8FY0 - chains B and C of the 4 polymer chains in the assembly; structure by X-ray diffraction, 2.94 A resolution.

[Chain B]
Protein: Elongin-B
From: Homo sapiens
UniProt: Q15370 (ELOB_HUMAN); numbering as in UniProt (aligned over 1-118)
Sequence (118 residues; numbered 1 to 118; the number before each row is that of its first residue):
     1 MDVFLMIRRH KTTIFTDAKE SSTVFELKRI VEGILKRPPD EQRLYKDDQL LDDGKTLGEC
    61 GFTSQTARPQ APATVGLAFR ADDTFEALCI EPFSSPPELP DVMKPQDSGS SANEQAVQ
Unresolved in the structure: 106-118
Modified residues: Cys89 (3-sulfinoalanine; CSD)
Curated features (UniProtKB/Swiss-Prot):
  - modified residue: Met1 (N-acetylmethionine), Thr84 (Phosphothreonine), Ser108 (Phosphoserine), Ser111 (Phosphoserine)

[Chain C]
Protein: Elongin-C
From: Homo sapiens
UniProt: Q15369 (ELOC_HUMAN), isoform Q15369-2; residues 17-112 here correspond to UniProt positions 1-96 (UniProt number = residue number - 16)
Sequence (97 residues; each row starts with the number of its first residue):
    16 AMYVKLISSD GHEFIVKREH ALTSGTIKAM LSGPGQFAEN ETNEVNFREI PSHVLSKVCM
    76 YFTYKVRYTN SSTEIPEFPI APEIALELLM AANFLDC
Unresolved in the structure: 49-56
Sequence notes: expression tag (16)

[How chain B and chain C interact]
Residue-residue contacts (51):
  Phe4(B) with Arg82(C)
  Met6(B) with Met75(C), hydrophobic
  Arg8(B) with His27(C)
  Lys11(B) with Asp25(C); Gly26(C); His27(C); Glu28(C), hydrogen bond (backbone-backbone)
  Thr12(B) with Glu28(C)
  Thr13(B) with Glu28(C), hydrogen bond (backbone-backbone); Phe29(C); Ile30(C), hydrogen bond (backbone-backbone)
  Ile14(B) with Ile30(C)
  Phe15(B) with Phe29(C), hydrophobic; Ile30(C), hydrogen bond (backbone-backbone); Val31(C), hydrophobic; Ser71(C); Cys74(C), hydrophobic; Met75(C), hydrophobic
  Thr16(B) with Tyr18(C)
  Asp17(B) with Lys32(C), salt bridge
  Ile34(B) with Tyr18(C); Ile30(C), hydrophobic
  Leu35(B) with Ile30(C), hydrophobic
  Pro69(B) with Met75(C); Thr78(C), hydrogen bond (backbone-side chain); Tyr79(C), hydrophobic; Arg82(C)
  Gln70(B) with Tyr79(C); Tyr83(C); Pro91(C); Glu92(C); Phe93(C); Pro94(C)
  Pro72(B) with Met75(C)
  Glu91(B) with His27(C)
  Pro92(B) with His27(C), hydrogen bond (backbone-side chain)
  Phe93(B) with His27(C); Phe29(C), hydrophobic; Ser67(C); His68(C); Ser71(C)
  Ser94(B) with Asp25(C); Pro66(C); Ser67(C), hydrogen bond (backbone-side chain); His68(C), hydrogen bond
  Ser95(B) with His68(C)
  Pro96(B) with His68(C); Glu98(C)
  Pro97(B) with Glu102(C)
  Leu99(B) with Pro97(C)
  Met103(B) with Pro97(C)
Also at the interface, not in a pair above, chain B (27 interface residues in all): His10, Ile30, Pro100
Also at the interface, not in a pair above, chain C (28 interface residues in all): Ala100, Leu101

[Overview]
The interface between chain B and chain C involves 27 residues on one side and 28 on the other; the contacts
include 8 hydrogen bonds and 1 salt bridge. Polar pairs include Asp17(B)-Lys32(C), Pro69(B)-Thr78(C) and
Pro92(B)-His27(C).
Chain B is Elongin-B and chain C is Elongin-C, both from Homo sapiens; the structure, E3:PROTAC:target ternary
complex structure (VCB/753b/BCL-xL), was determined by X-ray diffraction (same publication as 8FY1 and 8FY2).
